PDB entry 7AOR | electron microscopy, 3.50 A resolution | chains j and 2 of the 57 polymer chains in the assembly

== Chain j ==
Name: bS16m
Organism: Trypanosoma cruzi (strain CL Brener)
Reference sequence: Q4D6Y0 (Q4D6Y0_TRYCC); numbering as in UniProt (aligned over 1-189)
Sequence (189 residues; row label = number of the first residue in the row):
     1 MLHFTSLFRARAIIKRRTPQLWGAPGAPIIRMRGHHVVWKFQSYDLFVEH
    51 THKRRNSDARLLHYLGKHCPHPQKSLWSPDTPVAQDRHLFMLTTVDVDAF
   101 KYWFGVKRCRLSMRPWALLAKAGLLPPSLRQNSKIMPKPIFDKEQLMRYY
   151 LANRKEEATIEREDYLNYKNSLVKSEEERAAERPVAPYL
Not modelled in the structure: 1-9

== Chain 2 ==
Molecule: 8129-nt RNA strand
Organism: Trypanosoma cruzi (strain CL Brener)
Sequence (8129 nucleotides; row label = number of the first residue in the row; numbers below 1 keep their minus sign (U-2588 is residue -2588)):
 -2588 UUUAAUGGGUAAUUUUAAAGCAAGUAAUUAUGAAUUAGGAUAAGAACAGA
 -2538 AUUCCUCAAGUCCCUAAUUGCGAUUAUUUGUUAAGAUCUUUUUGAGGAUA
 -2488 GAUCUAAAAUUACCAAGUCCAAUUUUUGUAUAUGGGCGGGCUAUGAAAAU
 -2438 AUAAAAUUAUAUAUUUUCUAGUUUGAUCGAAAAUGCUUUUCGAUUUGAAA
 -2388 AUUUAAAUUAAAUUUAAGUUUAAUUUUCAAUUUUCAAAAUUUGAAACAAU
 -2338 UUUGGAAUUUUGGUAGGUAUUUUAUUGAUAGGUUUAAAUCACCGCUGUAU
 -2288 AAAUUUUGGUAGUAAAACUUUUUGUAAUAAUGCGUUUUUAUUAUCAGUUA
 -2238 UUUAUGGGUGUUUGUGAUUUAAAUGUAAUCAGUUUAGUACAAAUCAUUUU
 -2188 UCUAAAUUAUUUUGAGUUUUGGGAUUUGGAGGUUUGAACUUGAAUUUAAA
 -2138 UUUAGUUUCAAGUCAAGUCGUAUAAAAAACAUGGCAUUUUUUGUUGCUAU
 -2088 AAGUUUUUUAUAUAACUCUUUGAUUCGAAAUUAAAUUUAAAUUUAGGUUU
 -2038 UAGCUAUUUUAAAUUCCAACUUGAAAUUUGUUUUGGGUUUUUAUAAUUGA
 -1988 GUUUUAAAUUUUAAAUCCAAAUUUAAAUAGGAUCUUCUUUACUAAUGAAA
 -1938 AUAUUUUACAAAUCUUUUGCAAAAAUAUUUUAAUUUAGUAAGGAUGGUUG
 -1888 GUAUUUUAAAUUUCGGUUUAAUUUUUAAAAUUUUUUUAUUGACCAAACAU
 -1838 UUUCAAGGUUAGUGGGAAUAGCUAUGACUUUGGUUUAGAUUUAGUUUUAU
 -1788 CAUUGAAUUGUUAUGUAAAGGAUUUGUGGUUAUACAAUAUGUUUAUGUAU
 -1738 GUGUUUAUUAUAUGUACUCGAUUAGAGAAGCUAAACUUAAAUUCAAACCU
 -1688 CCAAUUUCCAAAACUUGAAACAAUUUUUAGGUGAUUUAUUAAGAAUUGAU
 -1638 UUAAAAUUAUGAAUGUAUAAAUUUUGGUAGUAGGUUUUUUUUGUAAUAAU
 -1588 GUGUUUAUAAAUUGUAACUAAUCUGGUUUAAACUAUUUUUCUAAAUUAUU
 -1538 UUAGGUUUUUUUUGGGACAUGAGAGUUUAAAUUUGAAUUUACUUUUAAGU
 -1488 UAUCAAUAAAAAACAUGUUUUUUGUGCUAUUAAAAUUUAUAUAAUCUUUU
 -1438 UGACGUCAAAUUUAAAUUUAGGUUUAUUCUAAUUCGAAACUUUUUGGUUU
 -1388 UUUAAUAAAUAACUCCAAUAAAUCUAAAUUUUUUUAUAGAUCAAACAUUU
 -1338 UUAAGGUUGGUAGGCAUAGUUAUGACUUUCUAGUUUAAUUUAGUUUUAUU
 -1288 UAUUGAAUUGUUAUGUAAAGGAUUUGUGGUUGGGAAUGUUUAUGUUUAUG
 -1238 UUUAUUAUGUGUAUUUUAUUUAAUUAGAAAAGCUUUUAAAAAUUUAAAAU
 -1188 UUGUAAUCCAAAUUUUACCAAUUAAGAAGAAUAUUAUAAUAAUGGGUGUC
 -1138 UUAUAUUUUAAAUAAAUAUUUAAAUUCCGUGUAGUAAAUUUAUUAUUUGU
 -1088 AUUAUUUAUAUAAUAGGUGUAUUAUAUUUAAAUUUUAAAUUUGUUGUUUU
 -1038 AUAUUUAGAUACAUAUUUAUAGAUUAAUAUAUUUAAAUAAUAUUUUAAAA
  -988 UUUAUUGAACUGUAAUUAUUAGUUUAAUAUUUUUAGUUUGAUGUUGAAAU
  -938 AUUUAAUUAAAGAUGUUACAGUUGUUCUAUAUGUACCAAAUAAAUAUAGU
  -888 AAGAUUAUUUUAGUUGAAUUAAUAAAUAAAUAUUUAUUUUUCUUUGUAAA
  -838 UAUUAUGAACAAUUUAAAAAUUAAUCUGUUUAACUAAAAUGUUAUAUAUA
  -788 AUAAUCUAAGUUAAUUUGAAUAUUAAAAGUACAAGUAUAAUUUGUAAUUC
  -738 UAAAGUAUUUUAAUGGUAUAUUUUUAGUAGGUAAAUGAAAAGUAUAAAUG
  -688 GAUAUAACUUAAUAUUUAAUAUUUGUUUAAUGAAAAGUAUUUUAUUAUUA
  -638 UAUUGUAUAGUAUUAUUAUAGUGUAUAGUUUUUUAAAAAUAUAAAAAUAU
  -588 UGUUAAUAAAAUUAUCGUAUUUUAAGUGCGUUUAUUAAAUGCGUUUGUCU
  -538 AAGAUAAUUAUUUAAGAUUAUUCUUGUAAAUAUAUUUAAAUAUUAAUAAU
  -488 UCUUAAAAUAAAAAAAUAUCCUCAAUUGCAAUAUUAUUGUAGCAUAGUAA
  -438 UUUGUUAACUAAAUAUUAAAGUGUUCCAUAGAAAAUUUUUAAAUUACAAC
  -388 AAAUAAAAUAAAGUAUGAAUUAAUAUCAAAAUUUUAAUAAAAAUUAAAAA
  -338 AUUAAAAUAGGGCAAGUCCUACUCUCCUUUACAAAGAGAACAUUAUGAUA
  -288 UGUAAUUGUAUGUUUGAUUGGGGCAAUACUAUAUUUAUUUAUAUAGCAUA
  -238 AGAACUAUAUUCUUUGAAAUUAUAAAAGGUUCGAGCAGGUUAACAAGCAU
  -188 UAAAAAUAAAUGUGUUUCAUCGUCUACUUAUUACCAUGAUUGAUUGUUCA
  -138 UCAAAAUAGUAAUUCGUUAGUUGGGUUAAAAUCGUUGUAAAGCAGAUUUG
   -88 UUUAUAUAUUUAAUUUUUAUAAUUAAUAAUAAUUAAUAUAAGUACGCAAG
   -38 GAUUGAUUAUUGAAAAAAGAAAGAAGAAUAUAAUUUAUAUAAAUUAUGGU
    12 CAAUUGUUAGUAUUCAUAUUAAUUUUUUUAAAUGUUUUAUCAUUUUAUAA
    62 AGGUUUAUUUUUGAAAGAUUUUUUGUAUAAAAUUUUAGGAAUAGUUAAUA
   112 AUAAUUUAUAAUUUUGAUUAGAUUGUUUUGUUAAUGCUAUUAGAUGGGUG
   162 UGGAAAAAUAAAAAAAAUAAUUAAUAUAUAUCAAUAAUAAAUUAAAUUAA
   212 UCUAUUAGUCAGAAAUGGAUGCCAGCCGUUGCGGUAAUUUCUAUGCUUUU
   262 AAAUAUUAUACAAUUAUCAUAUUAAAUUGUUAAGUGCUGAUUUAACCAAU
   312 AAAAAUAUAAAUAAUUUUUAUUUGUUUUUAAACACCAUUAGGUAUAUGCA
   362 AAUAUAAAAUUAUAGUAAUUAUAAAUUAUAUUAUAUUAUAUUUAUUCAUA
   412 UAAUUAAUAGGAUAAUAUUUGUAGUUUUUGAUACCAUGAUAAGGAUUAUA
   462 AAUUGAAAGUGUUAAUAUCAUAAUCAAAAUUUAUUAUUUAUAUUAAAUAU
   512 GUAUGUGUAGAUAAAAUAAGAAAUUAAAAAGGUAUUGUUGCCCACCAAUU
   562 UUUAUAAUAAAAAUAACGUGCAGUAAUUAAUAUAUUUAUAAAAAUAUAUU
   612 UUAGCUAAAUUAGAAUCAAUUUAAUAAUUUUAAGUUUUGGUUGAUUAAAA
   662 GAGGAGUUUUUGGAAGGUGGGGAUUUUCAUUUUGAUUUCCCAGAGAACCA
   712 GAGAGGCGGGAACCAGCGUUUUAUUUUUGGGGGAGAGCGGAGCGCGAGGA
   762 AAGCCCAUUUUGAGCAGGAGUUUUUCGGGGGGGAGGGGGCAUUUCUGGCG
   812 GAGAACAGAGAUUCUUGUUUCGGAAGGGGAGCAGGCCCGACAGAUUUUUG
   862 CCAACGCAUUCAGGAGGGGAGCCUUAUUUGAAGUGCGCUUUCUUUCAAGA
   912 GGGGGAGAGAAGGGGAGAAGGGGAAGUGAGAAAUUUAGAAUUACACGGUG
   962 AAAUUAAAUUUUGACUAAAUUAAGGUUGCCCUCUUGUCGUCUCUAUCUCC
  1012 UCCCAACCCCUCUCCCCUUGGAUCCUUCCCCCCAAAACUCCUCGAUGUUU
  1062 CUUCCCUACCCAAAUCACUUCAGCGUUCCCCCGCUACCCAAUCAUCCUCC
  1112 UACCAAACCCCCCGCCCCCUUUACCCUCGCCCCCUCUCUCAAUCCAACUU
  1162 CUCCUUUCUCAAUCCUCCUCCUCUCCCCAACCCUCUCCCCAAAAUUAAUU
  1212 CCUCGUCUAAAAUUCCAUUUUGUUUAUAAAAAAAAUUAAGUUGAUAUUAA
  1262 UAUUAUUAAAUAUUCAAAAUUAUUUAUUAAUAUAAAGAAAGAAUAUUUUA
  1312 UUAGUAUAAUAUUAAUGUGUAUAAUGUUAAGUCAAAUUAAAAUGCCAGAU
  1362 AUGUUAAAAAACAGGCUAUUGUAUUUAUCAAUAGACAAAAAAAUAUGUUU
  1412 AAAUUUAAAUGUAUAUUUUUGUAAUAUGGUUUUGUAAUGCACAAAAUGAA
  1462 UAAGGAACAUUUUUGUAUAUUAAUUUAUAUGAUACAAAAAAACAUGACUA
  1512 CAUGAUAAGUACAAGAGGAGACAGACGACAGUGUCCACAGCACCCGUUUC
  1562 AGCACAGUUGGAGGAGAGGGGAUAAGAUUUAUUGAUGAAAUUUGUGAUUU
  1612 GCAUCGUGGUACAGAAAAGUUAUGUGAAUAUAAAAGUGUAGAACAAUGUC
  1662 UUCCGAUUUCGACAGGUUAGAAGAUGGGGAAGAGCAGGCAUUUUGGAGAA
  1712 GGCGAGGGCGACGGGCAAGCGAAAGAUUUUGAAACUUUCCGAGAAGGGGG
  1762 AACAGAGGGGUAAGGGGCUCCGGUUUAGACAGAGGAAUUUCGUUGACAAA
  1812 GAGACAGAAGUUUUGGGGCGAGCAGGCUUUCAGGAAUGGAUUCUUGAUGA
  1862 GGGGGAGGGGAUUUUAAACAGGGAGGAGAGAGAGGGGAAUCGAUAGCGGC
  1912 UUUGGGGCAGAAAGAAUUGAUUAUUUAGAAGGGGGCCGCGAGGAGGGGAG
  1962 AGUCGAAGGAUUUUUGAUUUUUGUGAAGGAGAAGGAAGGGAGCAGAUUCG
  2012 AACGGGAUAGCGAGAGGGAGAAGCAAGGGGGGUUUUUGGGGGUUAAAAGG
  2062 AAACCAGUUUUAGACCAAAGAAAGGGGGGGGCCGGGAAUUCAGCUUUGUG
  2112 GAACACCCCAAAGGGAUUUGAGGAAUUUUUGGGGGAGCUCGACGGCGGGC
  2162 GGAGCAUUAUUUGAGGAGGGCGGGAGCAGAAGGCUUUCUGAGGAAAGAGG
  2212 GGACCGAGAUCGAUGAAGGUUAUUUUUUGGUUAUUGAGGAUUGUUUAAAA
  2262 UUGAAUAAAAAGGCUUUUUGGAAGGGGAUUUUUGGGGGACACCGCCAGAG
  2312 GAGGAGGGUUUUGGAAGAGUUUGUUUUGAGAGGAGGUUUUGAGGGGAGGG
  2362 GAGAGAGGGAACGGGAGAGGAACGGACCAGAGAGGAGAGUUGAGGAAGGC
  2412 GGUUUUGAAGGAGAGGGGAGGCUUUCGGACCAAGGGAAGGAAGGGAGGUU
  2462 AAGAAAAGGAAAAACAAUUUGUGAGGGAGAAGGGUUUUUGGAGGGGUUUU
  2512 GGGAAGAGAGGGGUUUUGGGGAAACCAGAUGAGAUUGUUUGCAGAAACAA
  2562 AGGGGUUUUUGGGCAAAGGAAUACAAUUUGCAGAGGGGGGAGAGCGGAAG
  2612 GAGGAACACGGGAGGGAAGACAGGAUUUAGGAAGCGAGAGAGAGGAGAGG
  2662 GGAAAGGGUUUAGUUGGAAUGAAGAGGUAGUUUGUAGGAAGUUAAGAAUA
  2712 AUGGUUAUAAAUUUUAUAUAAAAGCGGAGAAAAAAGAAAGGGUCUUUUAA
  2762 UGUCAGGUUGUUUAUAUAGAAUAUAUGGGGUAGGUUUUAGUUUAGGAUUU
  2812 UUUAUAGCAUUGCAAAUAAUUUGUGGAGUGUGUUUAGCUUGAUUAUUUUU
  2862 UAGUUGUUUUAUUUGUUCAAAUUGAUAUUUUGUAUUAUUUUUAUGAGAUU
  2912 UUGAUUUGGGUUUUGUGAUAAGAAGUGUACAUAUAUGUUUUACAUCUUUA
  2962 UUAUAUUUACUAUUAUAUAUCCAUAUAUUUAAGUCAAUAACGUUAAUAAU
  3012 AUUGUUUGACACACAUAUAUUAGUAUGAUUUAUAGGUUUUAUAUUGUUUG
  3062 UAUUUAUAAUAAUAAUAGCUUUUAUAGGAUAUGUACUGCCUUGUACAAUG
  3112 AUGUCAUACUGAGGUUUAACGGUGUUUAGUAAUAUUAUAGCAACAGUACC
  3162 AAUUUUAGGUAUAUGAUUAUGUUAUUGAAUUUGGGGAAGUGAAUUUAUAA
  3212 ACGAUUUUACAUUAUUAAAGUUACAUGUAUUACAUGUGUUAUUACCAUUU
  3262 AUAUUACUAAUAAUAUUAAUUUUACAUUUAUUUUGUCUACAUUAUUUUAU
  3312 GAGUUCUGAUGCAUUUUGUGAUAGGUUUGCAUUUUAUUGUGAAAGAUUAA
  3362 GUUUUUGUAUGUGGUUUUAUUUGAGAGAUAUGUUUUUAGCAUUUUCAAUA
  3412 UUAUUAUGUAUGAUGUAUGUUAUAUUUAUAAAUUGGUAUUUUGUAUUUCA
  3462 UGAGGAAUCUUGAGUUAUAGUAGAUACACUAAAAACAUCAGAUAAAAUAU
  3512 UACCAGAAUGAUUUUUUUUGUAUUUAUUCGGUUUUUUAAAGGCAAUCCCA
  3562 GAUAAGUUUAUGGGUUUGUUUUUAAUGGUUAUUUUAUUAUUCUCAUUAUU
  3612 UUUAUUUAUAUUGAAUUGUAUAUUAUGAUUUGUGUAUUGUAGAAGUUCAU
  3662 UAUUAUGAUUAACAUAUUCGUUAAUAUUAUUUUAUAGUAUAUGAAUGAGU
  3712 GGUUUUUUAGCAUUAUAUGUAGUAUUAGCAUAUCCAAUAUGAAUGGAAUU
  3762 ACAAUACUGAGUAUUAUUAUUAUUUUUGUUGAUAGUGUGUAGGUUAGAUU
  3812 AGUUUAGAAUAAAAAAAUAAGUAUUUUGAUAUUAUUAAAGUAAAAGAGGA
  3862 AUUUUGGGCGGAAGAGAAGGAGACAGGAGAGGAAAUGAAGGAGAAAGGUU
  3912 UUGAGAGGGGGGUUUUUUGAGGGGAGGAAAAAGAAUUUUGAAUUUGAACU
  3962 AUUUGUUUAAGUUAUGGGAGAGAAGCAAGGAGGAGAAAAGUAGGGGAAUU
  4012 UUGAGGAGAUUCUUGGGGAGAGGCGGGCGGGCGACGGCGGUUUUGAAAAC
  4062 ACCCAUUUUUAGGAGGAUAAGAGGGGAGAAAAGGGGAAAUGGAAUUGGGA
  4112 AUUGCCUUUGCCAAACUUUUAGAAGAAAGAGCAGGAAAGGUUAGGGGGAG
  4162 GAGAGAAGAAAGGGAAAGUUGUGAUUUUGGAGUUAUAGAAUAAGAUCAAA
  4212 UAAGUUAAUAAUAUCAAAGAAAAGUAUAUAUACGCUAGAACAAAUGAAGA
  4262 AUAAUAAAUUUUUAAUAUUGAUAAAAGAUAAUUUUACAACUCAAAAACCA
  4312 AGAAAUUGAUAAGAAAAAAUAAAUAUAUUAACAAUUAAUCUAAAAUAAAA
  4362 AAUAUAAAUGAUAAUAAGUCAUAUUAUAAAGAAAAAGCCAAUACAAAUAC
  4412 AAAGGUAACUUAGUUGUAAUAAUAGACAGAAAACUUUGAUAAAAAAUCCA
  4462 AAUACAAUUGGAAUAGCUCCAAUGCAAAGAAAGAGACAUGCAAGUAGUAA
  4512 ACUUAUUAAAAAGUUAUUAAAAAAAGAAAAAAAUAUGAAGUUGAUUAAAA
  4562 AAUAGUUUUCAUUGUAUUUAAAGUCAAAAAUAUUAUAUAUAAUAAAAAAA
  4612 UAGUAUAUAAUAAUAAGUAAUACUAAACUUAUACUAUAAAUUAAGUGAAA
  4662 AUUUAAAUAUAAAUAAAAGAUAUAAUUUUUUGUUGAAAUAAAUAUUAGGA
  4712 AUAAAAAGCAAAAAUUAUUCACACUUAACACAAAUAGUAAACUAACGAUA
  4762 GCAAAGCUGUUUAAUCCAAUUAAAACGCAUGUACAAGAUUGAAAUAAUAG
  4812 AAGUUUGAUGAAUAAAAUAUAAAAAUAAAUGAAGCUAAUUAGUAGAAUUA
  4862 UUAAUAUAAAACAAAACAAAAUAUAAAAAGUUAACAUAUAAAUAAAAAUA
  4912 AAGACACCAAGUCUAAUAUAAAGUUGCUCCAUAAACAAAAUUAAAAAGGC
  4962 GAUGUAUAAUUUGAAUAAAAUUAAUAAUGUGUAAAAUAGGCAUAAAAUUC
  5012 CAAGUCAUUCUUCAUCAAAAACUAAAAAACAAAAAUCACAUAGGAAAAAA
  5062 CAGUAGUUUAAUAUCAUAAAAUAUAAUAAUAUAAAUAAUAAUAUAAAAUU
  5112 UAUUAAGUUUAACAUGUAGUAAUAUCAUAGAACUAAAAUUUUAUAUCCAA
  5162 AUCUACUGGACAUUAAUAAUAAAAAGAGCAAUAAGCUAAAUAUUUCAAAG
  5212 AGGAUUGAUAUAAUAAUAAUAUGAUUAAUAAAUAUAAAUAAGAAUAUAAU
  5262 AAUGUAUUGAAUAAUAAUAAUAAUGAAUAAAAAUCUGGUAUCGAAUGAUA
  5312 GAAAGCAAAAAAAUAAUGUAAAGCAAAAUAAGAAUAAGAGUAUAAAGAUG
  5362 AAACAAAUAUAAGAAUCUAAUAAUGUUAUUCAAAAUAGGUUAAUAAUUAA
  5412 UAAUCAGAGUAAAUCAAAGCUUAGUAAUGUUAGUGUAGUAUAAUCACAUA
  5462 AGAUAAUAAAGCUGUAGAUAAUAAGAAAUAUAAAUAUGUGUAUGAUAUAU
  5512 AAAAACAAGGAUUUUUUGGGGGUUUAGGG
Not modelled in the structure: -2588 to 0, 395-537, 614-5540

== Chain j / chain 2 interface ==
Residue-residue contacts - 80 pairs, chain j then chain 2:
  Ala10(j) with U57(2), hydrogen bond to the phosphate; A58(2), base contact; A166(2), hydrogen bond to the base
  Arg11(j) with A58(2), phosphate contact; A166(2), base contact; A168(2), hydrogen bond to the sugar
  Ala12(j) with A168(2), hydrogen bond to the base
  Ile13(j) with A168(2), hydrogen bond to the sugar; A169(2), sugar contact; U170(2), sugar contact
  Ile14(j) with U57(2), base contact; A58(2), phosphate contact; A171(2), phosphate contact
  Lys15(j) with A171(2), salt bridge to the phosphate
  Arg16(j) with U46(2), hydrogen bond to the sugar; A171(2), phosphate contact
  Arg17(j) with A43(2), hydrogen bond to the base; U44(2), hydrogen bond to the base; A172(2), base contact
  Thr18(j) with A172(2), sugar contact; A174(2), hydrogen bond to the base
  Pro19(j) with U46(2), base contact; U57(2), sugar contact; A176(2), sugar contact
  Gln20(j) with U57(2), hydrogen bond to the sugar; A176(2), sugar contact
  Leu21(j) with U56(2), hydrogen bond to the sugar; U57(2), sugar contact; A176(2), sugar contact; A177(2), sugar contact
  Trp22(j) with U56(2), phosphate contact; U57(2), phosphate contact; A177(2), base contact
  Gly23(j) with U57(2), hydrogen bond to the phosphate; A75(2), base contact; G164(2), hydrogen bond to the base
  Ala24(j) with A58(2), sugar contact; G164(2), base contact; A165(2), base contact; A167(2), base contact
  Pro25(j) with A75(2), hydrogen bond to the base; A76(2), base contact; G164(2), base contact
  Gly26(j) with A76(2), base contact
  Ala27(j) with A76(2), base contact; A77(2), sugar contact
  Arg31(j) with A174(2), base contact
  His36(j) with U40(2), hydrogen bond to the sugar; A41(2), hydrogen bond to the base; A185(2), hydrogen bond to the phosphate; U186(2), salt bridge to the phosphate
  Val37(j) with U40(2), sugar contact; A195(2), base contact
  Val38(j) with U39(2), sugar contact; U40(2), phosphate contact
  Trp39(j) with A185(2), stacking on the base
  Gln42(j) with A185(2), hydrogen bond to the sugar
  His52(j) with U57(2), hydrogen bond to the sugar; A58(2), sugar contact
  Lys53(j) with U59(2), phosphate contact; A174(2), hydrogen bond to the base
  Arg54(j) with U59(2), salt bridge to the phosphate
  Arg55(j) with A60(2), salt bridge to the phosphate; A153(2), hydrogen bond to the sugar; G154(2), sugar contact
  Lys107(j) with A77(2), hydrogen bond to the sugar
  Arg108(j) with A77(2), hydrogen bond to the sugar; G78(2), salt bridge to the phosphate; A79(2), base contact
  Arg110(j) with A176(2), salt bridge to the phosphate
  Ser112(j) with A175(2), phosphate contact
  Arg114(j) with A175(2), salt bridge to the phosphate; U182(2), base contact
  Leu129(j) with U179(2), hydrogen bond to the base
  Arg130(j) with U179(2), base contact; A181(2), salt bridge to the phosphate; U182(2), salt bridge to the phosphate
  Asn132(j) with U179(2), hydrogen bond to the base; A181(2), phosphate contact; U182(2), hydrogen bond to the phosphate
Also at the interface, not in a pair above, chain j (42 interface residues in all): Pro28, Arg33, Thr51, Cys109, Lys134, Lys138
Also at the interface, not in a pair above, chain 2 (39 interface residues in all): A180, U183

== Summary ==
42 residues of chain j and 39 residues of chain 2 are in contact; the contacts include 26 hydrogen bonds, 9
salt bridges and 1 aromatic stacking contact. Among the polar pairs are Ala10(j)-A166(2), Ala12(j)-A168(2) and
Arg17(j)-A43(2).
Here chain j is bS16m and chain 2 is an 8129-nt RNA strand, both from Trypanosoma cruzi (strain CL Brener).
Entry 7AOR (mt-SSU from Trypanosoma cruzi in complex with mt-IF-3) was determined by electron microscopy
together with 7ANE, 7AIH and 7AM2 from the same study.
